Entry 7Y01 (X-ray diffraction, 2.80 A resolution); this record covers chains A and B.

Chain A:
Name: MCM10 minichromosome maintenance deficient 10
Organism: Zea mays
Reference sequence: B6TE84 (B6TE84_MAIZE); residues 82-269 here = UniProt positions 82-269
Sequence (189 residues; each row starts with the number of its first residue):
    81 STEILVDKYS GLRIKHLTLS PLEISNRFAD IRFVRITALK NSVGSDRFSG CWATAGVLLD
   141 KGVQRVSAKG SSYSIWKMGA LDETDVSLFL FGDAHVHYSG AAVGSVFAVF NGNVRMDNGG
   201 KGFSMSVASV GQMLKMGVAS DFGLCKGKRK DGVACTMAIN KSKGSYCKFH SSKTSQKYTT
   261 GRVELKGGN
Not modelled in the structure: 252-269
Construct notes: expression tag (81)
Metal / ion sites: Zn2+: Cys225, Cys235, Cys247, His250

Chain B:
Molecule: 16-nt DNA strand
Sequence (16 nucleotides; numbered 1 to 16; the number before each row is that of its first residue):
     1 CCCCCCCCCC CCCCCC
Not modelled in the structure: 13-16

How chain A and chain B interact:
Pairs across the interface (35):
  Asp140(A) - DC9(B)  hydrogen bond to the base
  Asp140(A) - DC10(B)  hydrogen bond to the base
  Arg145(A) - DC7(B)  hydrogen bond to the phosphate
  Arg145(A) - DC8(B)  salt bridge to the phosphate
  Ser147(A) - DC5(B)  hydrogen bond to the phosphate
  Ser147(A) - DC6(B)  phosphate contact
  Ala148(A) - DC6(B)  hydrogen bond to the phosphate
  Lys149(A) - DC4(B)  base contact
  Ser151(A) - DC5(B)  base contact
  Tyr153(A) - DC6(B)  sugar contact
  Ile155(A) - DC7(B)  sugar contact
  Lys157(A) - DC7(B)  hydrogen bond to the base
  Ser167(A) - DC7(B)  hydrogen bond to the base
  Phe169(A) - DC6(B)  base contact
  Phe169(A) - DC7(B)  base contact
  Phe171(A) - DC5(B)  sugar contact
  Phe171(A) - DC6(B)  sugar contact
  Gly172(A) - DC5(B)  base contact
  Arg195(A) - DC6(B)  hydrogen bond to the base
  Lys201(A) - DC7(B)  hydrogen bond to the base
  Ser204(A) - DC7(B)  base contact
  Ser206(A) - DC6(B)  base contact
  Ala208(A) - DC4(B)  phosphate contact
  Ala208(A) - DC5(B)  base contact
  Lys228(A) - DC11(B)  phosphate contact
  Arg229(A) - DC9(B)  base contact
  Arg229(A) - DC10(B)  hydrogen bond to the base
  Arg229(A) - DC11(B)  phosphate contact
  Lys230(A) - DC11(B)  hydrogen bond to the phosphate
  Cys235(A) - DC10(B)  base contact
  Thr236(A) - DC10(B)  hydrogen bond to the base
  Met237(A) - DC10(B)  hydrogen bond to the base
  Phe249(A) - DC10(B)  sugar contact
  Phe249(A) - DC11(B)  stacking on the base
  His250(A) - DC11(B)  salt bridge to the phosphate
Also at the interface, not in a pair above, chain A (30 interface residues in all): Asp173, Gly202, Phe203, Ala234
Also at the interface, not in a pair above, chain B (9 interface residues in all): DC3

In short:
The interface between chain A and chain B involves 30 residues on one side and 9 on the other; the contacts
include 13 hydrogen bonds, 2 salt bridges and 1 aromatic stacking contact. Polar pairs include
Asp140(A)-DC9(B), Asp140(A)-DC10(B) and Lys157(A)-DC7(B).
Here chain A is MCM10 minichromosome maintenance deficient 10 (Zea mays) and chain B is a 16-nt DNA strand.
Entry 7Y01 (Crystal structure of ZmMCM10 in complex with 16nt ssDNA at 2.8. Angstrom resolution) was
determined by X-ray diffraction.
